1C1F - chain A; structure by X-ray diffraction, 1.60 A resolution.

[Chain A]
Name: Protein (congerin I)
Source organism: Conger myriaster
Notes: fragment: carbohydrate-recognition-domain
Reference sequence: P26788 (LEG1_CONMY); residues 1-134 here = UniProt positions 1-134
Amino-acid sequence (137 residues; numbered 0 to 136; the number before each row is that of its first residue; numbering starts at 0):
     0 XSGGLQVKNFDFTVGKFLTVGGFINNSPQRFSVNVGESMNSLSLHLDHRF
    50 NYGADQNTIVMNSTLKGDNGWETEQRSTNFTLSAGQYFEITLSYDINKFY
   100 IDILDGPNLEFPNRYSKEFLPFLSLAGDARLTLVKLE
Disordered / not traced: 0-1
Modified residues: ACE (acetyl group) at position 0
Differences from the reference sequence: insertion (135)
Curated features (UniProtKB/Swiss-Prot):
  - binding site (a beta-D-galactoside): Trp70 to Ser76
  - modified residue: Ser1 (N-acetylserine)

[Overview]
Curated annotation (UniProt) lists 7 beta-D-galactoside-binding residues.
Chain A is Protein (congerin I) (Conger myriaster); the structure, Ligand-free congerin I, was determined by
X-ray diffraction (same publication as 1C1L).
